Entry 7UBB (electron microscopy, 4.50 A resolution (low resolution: residue-level contacts below are approximate; hydrogen-bond / salt-bridge calls are withheld)); this record covers chains I and J of the 8 polymer chains in the assembly.

== Chain I (and J) ==
Molecule: RecT
Source organism: Listeria innocua Clip11262
Notes: chain J of this document is another copy of the same molecule, construct and numbering; everything in this record applies to it too
Reference sequence: Q92FL9 (Q92FL9_LISIN); residue numbers follow UniProt; this construct covers 1-271
Amino-acid sequence (274 residues; each row starts with the number of its first residue; numbers below 1 keep their minus sign (Gly-2 is residue -2)):
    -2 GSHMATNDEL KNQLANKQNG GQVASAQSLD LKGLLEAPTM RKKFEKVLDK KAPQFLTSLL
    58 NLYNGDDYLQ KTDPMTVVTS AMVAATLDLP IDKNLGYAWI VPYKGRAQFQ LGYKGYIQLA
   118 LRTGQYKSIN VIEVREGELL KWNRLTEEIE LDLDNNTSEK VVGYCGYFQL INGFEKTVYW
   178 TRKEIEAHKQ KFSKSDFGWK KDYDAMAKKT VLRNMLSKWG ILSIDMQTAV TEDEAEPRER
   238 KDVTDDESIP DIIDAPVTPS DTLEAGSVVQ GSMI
Disordered / not traced: -2 to 109, 222-271
Differences from the reference sequence: expression tag (-2 to 0)
From the paper describing this entry:
  - mutagenesis - K157A, K180A: unchanged binding to DNA
  - mutagenesis - K111A/K215A, K206A/K215A, K206A/R210A, K206E, R210A/K215A, K215A/W216A: abolished binding to DNA
  - mutagenesis - L118A/F171A, I126H, W216R: abolished expression
  - mutagenesis - V98A, K191A/F194A: decreased binding to duplex intermediate
  - mutagenesis - V98W, Y100A, Y100E, K101A, K101E, Q107A, Q107H, K191A, K191E, F194A, F194E: unchanged binding to duplex intermediate
  - mutagenesis - V98A: unchanged binding to ssDNA
  - mutagenesis - K111A: decreased binding to DNA

== Interface between chain I and chain J ==
Residue-residue contacts (6; chain I residue first):
  Lys124(I) - Phe171(J)
  Asn127(I) - Arg141(J)
  Asn127(I) - Leu142(J)
  Asn127(I) - Glu144(J)
  Ile129(I) - Arg141(J)
  Leu150(I) - Trp139(J)
Other interface residues (no listed pair), chain I (8 interface residues in all): Leu118, Arg119, Ser125, Ile126
Other interface residues (no listed pair), chain J (8 interface residues in all): Glu172, Lys173, Ile218

== In short ==
Chain I and chain J each contribute 8 residues to their interface. From the paper: K111A/K215A, K206A/K215A
and K206A/R210A of chain I, among others, abolish binding to DNA; L118A/F171A, I126H and W216R of chain I
abolish expression; 25 substitutions were tested in all.
Both chains are RecT (Listeria innocua Clip11262). Entry 7UBB (Structure of RecT protein from Listeria
innoccua phage A118 in complex with 83-mer ssDNA) was determined by electron microscopy (same publication as
7UB2).
